PDB entry 6Q8W | X-ray diffraction, 3.40 A resolution | chains A and J of the 16 polymer chains in the assembly

[Chain A]
Molecule: NADH-quinone oxidoreductase subunit 7
Source organism: Thermus thermophilus (strain HB8 / ATCC 27634 / DSM 579)
Notes: EC 1.6.5.11
UniProtKB: Q56217 (NQO7_THET8); residue numbers follow UniProt; this construct covers 1-119
Amino-acid sequence (119 residues; row label = number of the first residue in the row):
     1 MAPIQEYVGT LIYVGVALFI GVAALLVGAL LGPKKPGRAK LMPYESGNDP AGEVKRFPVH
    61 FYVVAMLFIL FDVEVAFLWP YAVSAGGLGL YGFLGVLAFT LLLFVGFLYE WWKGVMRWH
Unresolved in the structure: 118-119

[Chain J]
Molecule: NADH-quinone oxidoreductase subunit 10
Source organism: Thermus thermophilus (strain HB8 / ATCC 27634 / DSM 579)
Notes: EC 1.6.5.11
UniProtKB: Q56225 (NQO10_THET8); numbering as in UniProt (aligned over 1-176)
Amino-acid sequence (176 residues; row label = number of the first residue in the row):
     1 MSLLEGLALF LLLLSGVLVV TLRNAIHAAL ALILNFLVLA GVYVALDARF LGFIQVIVYA
    61 GAIVVLFLFV IMLLFAAQGE IGFDPLVRSR PLAALLALGV AGILAAGLWG LDLAFTQDLK
   121 GGLPQALGPL LYGDWLFVLL AVGFLLMAAT VVAVALVEPG KASRAKEAEK REEVAR
Unresolved in the structure: 161-176

[Chain A / chain J interface]
Residue-residue contacts (59; chain A residue first):
  Met-1(A) / Arg-49(J)
  Met-1(A) / Lys-120(J)
  Met-1(A) / Leu-123(J)  hydrophobic
  Ala-2(A) / Arg-49(J)  hydrogen bond (backbone-side chain)
  Tyr-7(A) / Val-44(J)  hydrophobic
  Tyr-7(A) / Arg-49(J)
  Arg-56(A) / Leu-73(J)  hydrogen bond (side chain-backbone)
  Arg-56(A) / Leu-74(J)
  Arg-56(A) / Phe-75(J)
  Phe-57(A) / Met-72(J)
  Phe-57(A) / Leu-73(J)  hydrophobic
  Pro-58(A) / Leu-73(J)
  Phe-61(A) / Phe-69(J)
  Phe-61(A) / Leu-73(J)  hydrophobic
  Tyr-62(A) / Leu-66(J)  hydrophobic
  Tyr-62(A) / Val-70(J)  hydrophobic
  Ala-65(A) / Leu-66(J)  hydrophobic
  Ala-65(A) / Phe-69(J)  hydrophobic
  Met-66(A) / Leu-66(J)  hydrophobic
  Met-66(A) / Ala-153(J)  hydrophobic
  Phe-68(A) / Ala-62(J)  hydrophobic
  Ile-69(A) / Ala-62(J)
  Ile-69(A) / Ile-63(J)
  Ile-69(A) / Leu-66(J)  hydrophobic
  Leu-70(A) / Leu-146(J)  hydrophobic
  Leu-70(A) / Thr-150(J)
  Asp-72(A) / Ile-57(J)
  Asp-72(A) / Val-58(J)
  Val-73(A) / Val-58(J)  hydrophobic
  Val-73(A) / Leu-146(J)  hydrophobic
  Ala-76(A) / Phe-50(J)
  Ala-76(A) / Ile-54(J)  hydrophobic
  Phe-77(A) / Leu-131(J)  hydrophobic
  Phe-77(A) / Tyr-132(J)  hydrogen bond (backbone-side chain)
  Phe-77(A) / Leu-139(J)  hydrophobic
  Trp-79(A) / Ile-54(J)  hydrophobic
  Pro-80(A) / Phe-50(J)  hydrophobic
  Pro-80(A) / Pro-124(J)  hydrophobic
  Pro-80(A) / Gly-128(J)
  Tyr-81(A) / Tyr-132(J)
  Val-83(A) / Pro-124(J)
  Val-83(A) / Gln-125(J)
  Ser-84(A) / Pro-124(J)
  Ser-84(A) / Gln-125(J)  hydrogen bond (backbone-side chain)
  Ser-84(A) / Gly-128(J)
  Ser-84(A) / Pro-129(J)
  Leu-88(A) / Tyr-132(J)  hydrophobic
  Val-96(A) / Tyr-132(J)
  Phe-99(A) / Leu-139(J)  hydrophobic
  Phe-99(A) / Gly-143(J)
  Leu-102(A) / Phe-144(J)  hydrophobic
  Leu-103(A) / Gly-143(J)
  Val-105(A) / Met-147(J)  hydrophobic
  Tyr-109(A) / Val-151(J)  hydrophobic
  Tyr-109(A) / Val-154(J)
  Tyr-109(A) / Ala-155(J)
  Lys-113(A) / Val-154(J)
  Arg-117(A) / Glu-158(J)
  Arg-117(A) / Pro-159(J)
Interface residues without a listed pair, chain A (37 interface residues in all): Ile-4, Val-59, Leu-78, Gly-92, Gly-95, Gly-106
Interface residues without a listed pair, chain J (39 interface residues in all): Gly-61, Leu-136, Leu-140, Val-142

[Overview]
The interface between chain A and chain J involves 37 residues on one side and 39 on the other; the contacts
include 4 hydrogen bonds. Polar contacts include Ala-2(A)/Arg-49(J), Arg-56(A)/Leu-73(J) and
Phe-77(A)/Tyr-132(J).
Chain A is NADH-quinone oxidoreductase subunit 7 and chain J is NADH-quinone oxidoreductase subunit 10, both
from Thermus thermophilus (strain HB8 / ATCC 27634 / DSM 579); the structure, Respiratory complex I from
Thermus thermophilus with bound Aureothin, was determined by X-ray diffraction together with 6I0D, 6I1P, 6Q8O,
6Q8X, 6Y11, 6ZIY and 3 further entries from the same study.
